5JDC - chains B and D of the 4 polymer chains in the assembly; structure by X-ray diffraction, 1.78 A resolution.

# Chain B (and D)
Protein: Pteridine reductase
Source organism: Trypanosoma brucei brucei
Notes: chain D of this document is another copy of the same molecule, construct and numbering; everything in this record applies to it too
UniProt: O76290 (O76290_TRYBB); numbering as in UniProt (aligned over 1-268)
Chain sequence (288 residues; each row starts with the number of its first residue; numbers below 1 keep their minus sign (Met-19 is residue -19)):
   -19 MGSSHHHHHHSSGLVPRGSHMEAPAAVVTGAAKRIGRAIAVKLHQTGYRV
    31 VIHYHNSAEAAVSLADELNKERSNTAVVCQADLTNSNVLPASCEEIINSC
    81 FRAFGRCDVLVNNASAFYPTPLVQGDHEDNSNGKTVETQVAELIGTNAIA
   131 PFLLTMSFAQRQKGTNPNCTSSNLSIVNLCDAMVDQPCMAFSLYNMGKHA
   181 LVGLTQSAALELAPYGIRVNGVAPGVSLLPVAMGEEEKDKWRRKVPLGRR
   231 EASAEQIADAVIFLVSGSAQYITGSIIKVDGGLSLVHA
Disordered / not traced: -19 to 1, 104-113, 143-152, 211 (chain D: -19 to 1, 104-113, 143-151)
Modified residues: Cys168 (S-oxy cysteine; CSX)
Differences from the reference sequence: initiating methionine (-19); expression tag (-18 to 0)
Small-molecule neighbours:
  - NP-13 (6JP; (2S)-5,7-dihydroxy-2-(3-hydroxy-4-methoxyphenyl)-2,3-dihydro-4H-1-benzopyran-4-one): Arg14, Ser95, Phe97, Asp161, Met163, Gln166, Pro167, Cys168, Tyr174, Gly205, Leu208, Leu209, Pro210, Trp221
  - NADP (NAP; NADP nicotinamide-adenine-dinucleotide phosphate): Gly10, Lys13, Arg14, Ile15, Gly16, His33, Tyr34, His35, Asn36, Ser37, Ala61, Asp62, Leu63, Thr64, Asn93, Ala94, Ser95, Ala96, Thr126, Asn127, Leu159, Cys160, Asp161, Tyr174, Lys178, Pro204, Gly205, Val206, Ser207, Leu208
What the authors report for this chain:
  - binding site for NP-13: Arg14, Ser95, Phe97, Asp161, Cys168, Tyr174, Asn175, Leu208, Trp221, His267
  - post-translational modification sites: Cys168

# Chain B / chain D interface
Pairs across the interface - 72 pairs, chain B then chain D:
  Asn65(B) with Glu117(D), hydrogen bond
  Ser66(B) with Glu117(D)
  Asn67(B) with Glu117(D)
  Pro70(B) with Val116(D), hydrophobic; Glu117(D)
  Pro101(B) with Met136(D); Glu191(D)
  Leu102(B) with Phe132(D), hydrophobic; Met136(D); Gln140(D), hydrogen bond (backbone-side chain); Ala188(D), hydrophobic; Glu191(D), hydrogen bond (backbone-side chain)
  Val103(B) with Ala139(D), hydrophobic; Gln140(D); Tyr195(D)
  Val116(B) with Pro70(D), hydrophobic; Phe132(D), hydrophobic; Leu133(D), hydrophobic
  Glu117(B) with Asn65(D), hydrogen bond; Ser66(D); Asn67(D); Pro70(D)
  Ala128(B) with Met176(D)
  Phe132(B) with Leu102(D), hydrophobic; Val116(D), hydrophobic; Ser172(D); Leu173(D), hydrophobic; Met176(D), hydrophobic
  Leu133(B) with Val116(D), hydrophobic
  Met136(B) with Pro101(D); Leu102(D)
  Ala139(B) with Val103(D), hydrophobic
  Gln140(B) with Val103(D)
  Val164(B) with Gln186(D)
  Asp165(B) with Gln186(D), hydrogen bond
  Pro167(B) with Ser187(D); Leu190(D)
  Met169(B) with Leu190(D), hydrophobic; Glu191(D)
  Ala170(B) with Glu191(D)
  Ser172(B) with Phe132(D); Ser187(D)
  Leu173(B) with Phe132(D), hydrophobic
  Asn175(B) with Gly183(D); Ser187(D), hydrogen bond
  Met176(B) with Ala128(D); Phe132(D), hydrophobic; Ala180(D); Leu184(D)
  His179(B) with His179(D); Val182(D); Gly183(D); Gln186(D)
  Ala180(B) with Met176(D)
  Val182(B) with His179(D)
  Gly183(B) with Asn175(D), hydrogen bond (backbone-side chain); His179(D)
  Leu184(B) with Met176(D)
  Gln186(B) with Val164(D); Asp165(D), hydrogen bond; His179(D)
  Ser187(B) with Pro167(D); Ser172(D); Asn175(D), hydrogen bond
  Ala188(B) with Leu102(D), hydrophobic
  Leu190(B) with Pro167(D); Met169(D)
  Glu191(B) with Pro101(D); Leu102(D), hydrogen bond (side chain-backbone); Met169(D); Ala170(D)
  Tyr195(B) with Val103(D)
Interface residues without a listed pair, chain B (43 interface residues in all): Leu69, Val120, Ile124, Ile129, Thr135, Cys168, Phe171, Leu192
Interface residues without a listed pair, chain D (42 interface residues in all): Leu69, Val120, Ile124, Ile129, Thr135, Cys168, Leu192

# Overview
The interface between chain B and chain D involves 43 residues on one side and 42 on the other, with 10
hydrogen bonds. Polar pairs include Asn65(B)-Glu117(D), Leu102(B)-Gln140(D) and Leu102(B)-Glu191(D). Bound to
chain B: NADP and NP-13. From the paper: a binding site for NP-13 at Arg14(B), Ser95(B) and Phe97(B) among
others; a modification site at Cys168(B).
Both chains are Pteridine reductase (Trypanosoma brucei brucei). Entry 5JDC (Trypanosoma brucei PTR1 in
complex with inhibitor NP-13 (Hesperetin)) was determined by X-ray diffraction together with 5JCJ, 5JCX and
5JDI from the same study.
